PDB entry 5T0V | electron microscopy, 17.50 A resolution (very low resolution: no residue pairs are listed; an interface is given only as per-side residue counts) | chains p and r of the 48 polymer chains in the assembly

[Chain p (and r)]
Protein: Iron sulfur cluster assembly protein 1, mitochondrial
Source organism: Saccharomyces cerevisiae
Notes: chain r of this document is another copy of the same molecule, construct and numbering; everything in this record applies to it too
UniProt: Q03020 (ISU1_YEAST); residue numbers follow UniProt; this construct covers 28-165
Amino-acid sequence (142 residues; row label = number of the first residue in the row):
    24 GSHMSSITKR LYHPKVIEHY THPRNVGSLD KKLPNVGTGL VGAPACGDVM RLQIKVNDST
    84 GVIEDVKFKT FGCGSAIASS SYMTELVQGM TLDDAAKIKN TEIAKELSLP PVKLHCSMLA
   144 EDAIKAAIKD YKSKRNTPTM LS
Differences from the reference sequence: expression tag (24-27)
Curated features (UniProtKB/Swiss-Prot):
  - region: L132 to K136 (SSQ1 binding region)
  - mutagenesis: L63 (L63S: In ISU1(LVF/SSS); no growth and abolishes interaction with both JAC1 and NFS1; when associated with S-72 and S-94), C69 (C69A: Fails to complement an isu1 deletion mutation), V72 (V72S: In ISU1(LVF/SSS); no growth and abolishes interaction with both JAC1 and NFS1; when associated with S-63 and S-94), F94 (F94S: In ISU1(LVF/SSS); no growth and abolishes interaction with both JAC1 and NFS1; when associated with S-63 and S-72), C96 (C96A: Fails to complement an isu1 deletion mutation), L132 (L132A: No growth), P133 (P133A: Wild-type growth), P134 to K136 (No growth; no interaction with frataxin and SSQ1), P134 (P134A: Slow growth; no interaction with SSQ1), V135 (V135A: Wild-type growth; no interaction with SSQ1), K136 (K136A: No growth; no interaction with SSQ1), C139 (C139A: Fails to complement an isu1 deletion mutation), 1 further mutagenesis entry in UniProt

[Chain p / chain r interface]
At this resolution (18 A) residue pairs are not listed: 15 residues of chain p and 13 of chain r lie at the interface.

[Summary]
Chain p and chain r form an interface of 15 and 13 residues respectively. UniProt lists 12 mutagenesis sites
on chain p.
Both chains are Iron sulfur cluster assembly protein 1, mitochondrial (Saccharomyces cerevisiae). Entry 5T0V
(Architecture of the Yeast Mitochondrial Iron-Sulfur Cluster Assembly Machinery: the Sub-Complex Formed by the
Iron Donor ...) was determined by electron microscopy.
